PDB entry 5CCG | X-ray diffraction, 3.50 A resolution | chains C and D of the 6 polymer chains in the assembly

[Chain C]
Protein: Synaptosomal-associated protein 25
From: Rattus norvegicus
UniProtKB: P60881 (SNP25_RAT), isoform P60881-2; residue numbers follow UniProt; this construct covers 7-83
Amino-acid sequence (77 residues; numbered 7 to 83; the number before each row is that of its first residue):
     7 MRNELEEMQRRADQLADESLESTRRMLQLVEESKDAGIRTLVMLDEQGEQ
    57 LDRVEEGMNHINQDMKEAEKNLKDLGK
Unresolved in the structure: 7-8, 83
Metal / ion sites: Ca2+ near Glu61 (its only coordinating residue here)

[Chain D]
Protein: Synaptosomal-associated protein 25
From: Rattus norvegicus
UniProtKB: P60881 (SNP25_RAT), isoform P60881-2; numbering as in UniProt (aligned over 141-204)
Amino-acid sequence (65 residues; row label = number of the first residue in the row):
   140 MARENEMDENLEQVSGIIGNLRHMALDMGNEIDTQNRQIDRIMEKADSNK
   190 TRIDEANQRATKMLG
Unresolved in the structure: 140
Differences from the reference sequence: initiating methionine (140)
Curated features (UniProtKB/Swiss-Prot):
  - site ((Microbial infection) Cleavage): Arg180, Ile181, Gln197, Arg198
  - modified residue (Phosphoserine): Ser154, Ser187

[How chain C and chain D interact]
Contacting residue pairs (53; chain C residue first):
  Asp19(C) - Arg142(D)  hydrogen bond (backbone-side chain)
  Ala22(C) - Arg142(D)
  Ala22(C) - Met146(D)
  Asp23(C) - Arg142(D)  salt bridge
  Ser25(C) - Met146(D)
  Leu26(C) - Arg142(D)
  Leu26(C) - Glu145(D)
  Leu26(C) - Met146(D)
  Thr29(C) - Met146(D)
  Thr29(C) - Asn149(D)  hydrogen bond
  Thr29(C) - Leu150(D)
  Arg30(C) - Glu145(D)  salt bridge
  Arg30(C) - Asn149(D)
  Met32(C) - Val153(D)  hydrophobic
  Leu33(C) - Gln152(D)
  Leu33(C) - Val153(D)  hydrophobic
  Val36(C) - Ile156(D)  hydrophobic
  Val36(C) - Ile157(D)  hydrophobic
  Glu37(C) - Ile156(D)
  Ser39(C) - Leu160(D)
  Lys40(C) - Asn159(D)
  Lys40(C) - Leu160(D)
  Lys40(C) - Met163(D)
  Gly43(C) - Met163(D)
  Leu47(C) - Met167(D)  hydrophobic
  Leu50(C) - Met167(D)  hydrophobic
  Leu50(C) - Ile171(D)  hydrophobic
  Leu50(C) - Gln174(D)  hydrogen bond (backbone-side chain)
  Gly54(C) - Gln174(D)
  Gly54(C) - Gln177(D)
  Leu57(C) - Gln177(D)  hydrogen bond (backbone-side chain)
  Leu57(C) - Ile178(D)  hydrophobic
  Leu57(C) - Ile181(D)
  Asp58(C) - Gln177(D)
  Glu61(C) - Gln177(D)
  Glu61(C) - Arg180(D)  salt bridge
  Glu61(C) - Ile181(D)
  Glu61(C) - Lys184(D)  salt bridge
  Met64(C) - Lys184(D)
  Met64(C) - Ala185(D)  hydrophobic
  Met64(C) - Asn188(D)  hydrogen bond (backbone-side chain)
  Asn65(C) - Lys184(D)  hydrogen bond
  Ile67(C) - Asn188(D)
  Asn68(C) - Ser187(D)
  Asn68(C) - Asn188(D)  hydrogen bond
  Asn68(C) - Arg191(D)  hydrogen bond
  Met71(C) - Arg191(D)
  Met71(C) - Ile192(D)  hydrophobic
  Met71(C) - Ala195(D)  hydrophobic
  Glu75(C) - Arg191(D)  salt bridge
  Leu78(C) - Ala195(D)
  Leu78(C) - Met202(D)  hydrophobic
  Leu81(C) - Met202(D)  hydrophobic
Other interface residues (no listed pair), chain C (33 interface residues in all): Ile44, Thr46, Gln53, Val60, Gly82
Other interface residues (no listed pair), chain D (29 interface residues in all): Glu170, Arg198

[Summary]
33 residues of chain C and 29 residues of chain D are in contact, with 8 hydrogen bonds and 5 salt bridges.
Polar pairs include Asp23(C)-Arg142(D), Arg30(C)-Glu145(D) and Glu61(C)-Arg180(D).
Here chain C is Synaptosomal-associated protein 25 and chain D is Synaptosomal-associated protein 25, both
from Rattus norvegicus. Entry 5CCG (Structure of the Ca2+-bound synaptotagmin-1 SNARE complex (long unit cell
form)) was determined by X-ray diffraction together with 5CCH, 5CCI and 5CCJ from the same study.
